Entry 5B5M (X-ray diffraction, 3.30 A resolution); this record covers chains 5 and 7 of the 36 polymer chains in the assembly.

== Chain 5 (and 7) ==
Molecule: LH1 alpha polypeptide
Source organism: Thermochromatium tepidum
Notes: chain 7 of this document is another copy of the same molecule, construct and numbering; everything in this record applies to it too
Reference sequence: D2Z0P2 (D2Z0P2_THETI); residues 1-61 here = UniProt positions 1-61
Sequence (61 residues; row label = number of the first residue in the row):
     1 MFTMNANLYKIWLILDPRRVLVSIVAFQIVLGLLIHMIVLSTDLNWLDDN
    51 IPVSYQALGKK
Unresolved in the structure: 1
Metal / ion sites: Sr2+: Asp43, Asn45 (shared with Gln56(7) of chain 7)
Residues lining bound ligands:
  - bacteriochlorophyll a (BCL), molecule 1: Trp12, Ile24, Ile35
  - bacteriochlorophyll a (BCL), molecule 2: Gln28, Ile29, Gly32, His36, Val39, Leu44, Trp46
  - bacteriochlorophyll a (BCL), molecule 3: Gln28, Leu31, Gly32, Ile35, His36, Val39, Leu44
  - spirilloxanthin (CRT), molecule 1: Leu8, Lys10, Ile11, Ile14
  - spirilloxanthin (CRT), molecule 2: Leu21, Ile24, Phe27, Gln28, Leu31, Leu34, Ile35, Ile38
  - spirilloxanthin (CRT), molecule 3: Gly32, Leu33, His36, Met37

== How chain 5 and chain 7 interact ==
Contacting residue pairs (19):
  Phe27(5) - Ile29(7)  hydrophobic
  Leu34(5) - Leu33(7)  hydrophobic
  Ile38(5) - Met37(7)  hydrophobic
  Ile38(5) - Leu47(7)  hydrophobic
  Thr42(5) - Leu47(7)
  Thr42(5) - Asp48(7)
  Thr42(5) - Gln56(7)
  Asp43(5) - Leu47(7)
  Asp43(5) - Asp48(7)
  Asp43(5) - Asn50(7)  hydrogen bond (side chain-backbone)
  Asp43(5) - Ser54(7)
  Asp43(5) - Tyr55(7)  hydrogen bond (side chain-backbone)
  Asp43(5) - Gln56(7)  hydrogen bond (side chain-backbone)
  Leu44(5) - Leu47(7)  hydrophobic
  Leu44(5) - Tyr55(7)  hydrophobic
  Asn45(5) - Gln56(7)
  Asp49(5) - Tyr55(7)
  Asp49(5) - Leu58(7)
  Asp49(5) - Gly59(7)
Also at the interface, not in a pair above, chain 5 (12 interface residues in all): Leu31, Val39, Ser41, Ser54
Also at the interface, not in a pair above, chain 7 (14 interface residues in all): Leu40, Asp49, Ile51

== Summary ==
Chain 5 and chain 7 form an interface of 12 and 14 residues respectively, with 3 hydrogen bonds. Polar
contacts include Asp43(5)-Asn50(7), Asp43(5)-Tyr55(7) and Asp43(5)-Gln56(7). Bound to chain 5: 3 copies of
spirilloxanthin and 3 copies of bacteriochlorophyll a.
Both chains are LH1 alpha polypeptide (Thermochromatium tepidum). Entry 5B5M (Crystal structure of the
Sr-substituted LH1-RC complex from Tch. tepidum) was determined by X-ray diffraction, deposited together with
5B5N.
